PDB entry 4DV0 | X-ray diffraction, 3.85 A resolution | chains A and K of the 21 polymer chains in the assembly

[Chain A]
Molecule: 16S rRNA
Organism: Thermus thermophilus
Sequence (1522 nucleotides; numbered 0 to 1544 plus 19 insertion-coded residues; 42 numbers in that range are skipped by the numbering (no residue carries them; nothing is unmodelled there); the number before each row is that of its first residue; a row labelled like 190A-190L holds insertion residues (190A, then the next letters in order); numbering starts at 0):
     0 UUUGUUGGAG AGUUUGAUCC GGGCUCAGGG UGAACGCUGG CGGCGUGCCU AAGACAUGCA
    60 AGUCGUGCGG G
    73 CCGCGGGGUU UU
    88 ACUCCG
    95 UGGUC
   101 AGCGGCGGAC GGGUGAGUAA CGCGUGGGU
  129A G
   130 ACCUACCCGG AAGAGGGGGA CAACCCGGGG AAACUCGGGC UAAUCCCCCA UGUGGACCCG
   190 C
190A-190L CCCUUGGGGUGU
   191 GUCCAAAGGG CUUU
   216 GCCCGCUUCC GGAUGGGCCC GCGUCCCAUC AGCUAGUUGG UGGGGUAAUG GCCCACCAAG
   276 GCGACGACGG GUAGCCGGUC UGAGAGGAUG GCCGGCCACA GGGGCACUGA GACACGGGCC
   336 CCACUCCUAC GGGAGGCAGC AGUUAGGAAU CUUCCGCAAU GGGCGCAAGC CUGACGGAGC
   396 GACGCCGCUU GGAGGAAGAA GCCCUUCGGG GUGUAAACUC CUGAA
   442 CCCGGGACGA AACCCCCGAC GA
   474 GGGGACUGAC GGUACCGGG
   494 GUAAUAGCGC CGGCCAACUC CGUGCCAGCA GCCGCGGUAA UACGGAGGGC GCGAGCGUUA
   554 CCCGGAUUCA CUGGGCGUAA AGGGCGUGUA GGCGGCCUGG GGCGUCCCAU GUGAAAGACC
   614 ACGGCUCAAC CGUGGGGGAG CGUGGGAUAC GCUCAGGCUA GACGGUGGGA GAGGGUGGUG
   674 GAAUUCCCGG AGUAGCGGUG AAAUGCGCAG AUACCGGGAG GAACGCCGAU GGCGAAGGCA
   734 GCCACCUGGU CCACCCGUGA CGCUGAGGCG CGAAAGCGUG GGGAGCAAAC CGGAUUAGAU
   794 ACCCGGGUAG UCCACGCCCU AAACGAUGCG CGCUAGGUCU CUGGGUCU
   848 CCUGGGGGCC GAAGCUAACG CGUUAAGCGC GCCGCCUGGG GAGUACGGCC GCAAGGCUGA
   908 AACUCAAAGG AAUUGACGGG GGCCCGCACA AGCGGUGGAG CAUGUGGUUU AAUUCGAAGX
   968 AACGCGAAGA ACCUUACCAG GCCUUGACAU GCUAGG
 1003A G
  1004 AACCCGGGUG AAAGCCUGGG GUGCCCC
1030A-1030D GCGA
  1031 GGGGAGCCCU AGCACAGGUG CUGCAUGGCC GUCGUCAGCU CGUGCCGUGA GGUGUUGGGU
  1091 UAAGUCCCGC AACGAGCGCA ACCCCCGCCG UUAGUUGCCA GCGGUUCGGC CGGGCACUCU
  1151 AACGGGACUG CCCGCGAAA
  1171 GCGGGAGGAA GGAGGGGACG ACGUCUGGUC AGCAUGGCCC UUACGGCCUG GGCGACACAC
  1231 GUGCUACAAU GCCCACUACA AAGCGAUGCC ACCCGGCAAC GGGGAGCUAA UCGCAAAAAG
  1291 GUGGGCCCAG UUCGGAUUGG GGUCUGCAAC CCGACCCCAU GAAGCCGGAA UCGCUAGUAA
  1351 UCGCGGAUCA G
 1361A C
  1362 CAUGCCGCGG UGAAUACGUU CCCGGGCCUU GUACACACXG CCXGUXACGC CAUGGGAGCG
  1422 GGCUCUACCC GAAGUCGCCG GG
  1446 AGCCUACGGG
  1459 CAGGCGCCGA GGGUAGGGCC CGUGACUGGG GCGAAGUCGU AACAAGGUAG CUGUACCGGA
  1519 AGGUGCGGCU GGAUCCACUC CUUUCU
Unresolved in the structure: 0-4, 1534-1538
Sequence notes: engineered mutation G20 (U666 in M26923.1); conflict C1534 (A2157 in M26923.1), A1535 (C2158 in M26923.1)
Modified / non-standard residues: PSU (pseudouridine-5'-monophosphate) at position 516, 7MG (7N-methyl-8-hydroguanosine-5'-monophosphate) at position 527, M2G (N2-dimethylguanosine-5'-monophosphate) at position 966, 5MC (5-methylcytidine-5'-monophosphate) at position 967, 2MG (2N-methylguanosine-5'-monophosphate) at position 1207, 5MC (5-methylcytidine-5'-monophosphate) at position 1400, 4OC (4n,o2'-methylcytidine-5'-monophosphate) at position 1402, 5MC (5-methylcytidine-5'-monophosphate) at position 1404, 5MC (5-methylcytidine-5'-monophosphate) at position 1407, UR3 (3-methyluridine-5'-monophoshate) at position 1498, MA6 (6N-dimethyladenosine-5'-monophoshate) at position 1518, MA6 (6N-dimethyladenosine-5'-monophoshate) at position 1519, PSU (pseudouridine-5'-monophosphate) at position 1540, PSU (pseudouridine-5'-monophosphate) at position 1541
Metal / ion sites: Mg2+ site 1 near U5 (its only coordinating residue here); Mg2+ site 2 near U12 (its only coordinating residue here); Mg2+ site 3 near G21 (its only coordinating residue here); Mg2+ site 4: A59, U387; Mg2+ site 5: G61, U62, G105; Mg2+ site 6 near C89 (its only coordinating residue here); Mg2+ site 7 near U98 (its only coordinating residue here); Mg2+ site 8 near A109 (its only coordinating residue here); Mg2+ site 9 near G111 (its only coordinating residue here); Mg2+ site 10: G117, G289; Mg2+ site 11: C121, U125; Mg2+ site 12 near C175 (its only coordinating residue here); 92 more Mg2+ sites not listed

[Chain K]
Molecule: ribosomal protein S11
Organism: Thermus thermophilus
Reference sequence: P80376 (RS11_THET8); residues 1-129 here = UniProt positions 1-129
Sequence (129 residues; row label = number of the first residue in the row):
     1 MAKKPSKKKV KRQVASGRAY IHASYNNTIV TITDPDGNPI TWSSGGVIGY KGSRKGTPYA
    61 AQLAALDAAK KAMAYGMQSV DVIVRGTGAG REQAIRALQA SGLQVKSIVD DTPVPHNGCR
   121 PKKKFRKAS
Unresolved in the structure: 1-10, 127-129
Metal / ion sites: Mg2+: Asn-26 (shared with G691(A), U692(A) of chain A)

[How chain A and chain K interact]
Residue-residue contacts (76):
  G674(A) / His-116(K)  base contact
  A675(A) / Val-114(K)  hydrogen bond to the sugar
  A675(A) / Pro-115(K)  sugar contact
  A675(A) / His-116(K)  hydrogen bond to the base
  A675(A) / Gly-118(K)  base contact
  A676(A) / Pro-113(K)  sugar contact
  A676(A) / Pro-115(K)  sugar contact
  U677(A) / Cys-119(K)  hydrogen bond to the base
  G683(A) / Asn-38(K)  base contact
  G683(A) / Pro-39(K)  base contact
  A684(A) / Arg-12(K)  sugar contact
  A684(A) / Asn-38(K)  sugar contact
  A684(A) / Pro-39(K)  hydrogen bond to the sugar
  G685(A) / Pro-39(K)  sugar contact
  G685(A) / Ile-40(K)  phosphate contact
  G685(A) / Trp-42(K)  sugar contact
  U686(A) / Trp-42(K)  hydrogen bond to the sugar
  A687(A) / Trp-42(K)  sugar contact
  A687(A) / Lys-71(K)  salt bridge to the phosphate
  G688(A) / Trp-42(K)  sugar contact
  G688(A) / Ser-44(K)  hydrogen bond to the phosphate
  G688(A) / Gly-46(K)  sugar contact
  G688(A) / Val-47(K)  sugar contact
  C689(A) / Asn-27(K)  hydrogen bond to the phosphate
  C689(A) / Ser-44(K)  hydrogen bond to the phosphate
  C689(A) / Gly-45(K)  phosphate contact
  C689(A) / Gly-46(K)  hydrogen bond to the phosphate
  C689(A) / Lys-55(K)  salt bridge to the phosphate
  G690(A) / Ser-24(K)  phosphate contact
  G690(A) / Asn-27(K)  hydrogen bond to the phosphate
  G690(A) / Lys-55(K)  salt bridge to the phosphate
  G691(A) / Asn-26(K)  hydrogen bond to the phosphate
  G691(A) / Lys-51(K)  base contact
  G691(A) / Gly-52(K)  base contact
  G691(A) / Lys-55(K)  base contact
  U692(A) / Asn-26(K)  hydrogen bond to the phosphate
  U692(A) / Gly-52(K)  base contact
  U692(A) / Ser-53(K)  hydrogen bond to the base
  U692(A) / Lys-124(K)  salt bridge to the phosphate
  A694(A) / Ser-53(K)  phosphate contact
  A695(A) / Gly-52(K)  phosphate contact
  A695(A) / Ser-53(K)  hydrogen bond to the phosphate
  A704(A) / Trp-42(K)  base contact
  U705(A) / Trp-42(K)  base contact
  A706(A) / Ile-29(K)  sugar contact
  A706(A) / Thr-31(K)  hydrogen bond to the sugar
  C707(A) / Tyr-20(K)  sugar contact
  C707(A) / Gly-37(K)  hydrogen bond to the sugar
  C707(A) / Pro-39(K)  base contact
  C707(A) / Arg-85(K)  salt bridge to the phosphate
  C708(A) / Tyr-20(K)  phosphate contact
  C708(A) / Asp-36(K)  sugar contact
  C708(A) / Gly-37(K)  sugar contact
  C708(A) / Arg-85(K)  salt bridge to the phosphate
  A715(A) / Gly-118(K)  base contact
  A716(A) / Asn-117(K)  hydrogen bond to the sugar
  A716(A) / Gly-118(K)  base contact
  C717(A) / His-116(K)  sugar contact
  G718(A) / His-116(K)  stacking on the base
  G718(A) / Asn-117(K)  sugar contact
  A777(A) / Cys-119(K)  base contact
  G778(A) / Cys-119(K)  sugar contact
  G778(A) / Arg-120(K)  hydrogen bond to the sugar
  C779(A) / Arg-120(K)  hydrogen bond to the sugar
  C779(A) / Pro-121(K)  sugar contact
  C779(A) / Lys-122(K)  salt bridge to the phosphate
  C779(A) / Lys-123(K)  phosphate contact
  A780(A) / Lys-122(K)  phosphate contact
  A780(A) / Lys-123(K)  hydrogen bond to the phosphate
  C796(A) / Lys-123(K)  salt bridge to the phosphate
  C796(A) / Lys-124(K)  phosphate contact
  C797(A) / Lys-124(K)  salt bridge to the phosphate
  G1523(A) / Lys-123(K)  salt bridge to the phosphate
  C1524(A) / Arg-120(K)  salt bridge to the phosphate
  G1525(A) / Arg-120(K)  salt bridge to the phosphate
  G1525(A) / Arg-126(K)  salt bridge to the phosphate
Also at the interface, not in a pair above, chain A (36 interface residues in all): G714, G799
Also at the interface, not in a pair above, chain K (38 interface residues in all): His-22, Tyr-75

[Overview]
Chain A and chain K form an interface of 36 and 38 residues respectively, with 20 hydrogen bonds, 13 salt
bridges and 1 aromatic stacking contact. Among the polar pairs are A675(A)/His-116(K), U677(A)/Cys-119(K) and
U692(A)/Ser-53(K). A59(A) and U387(A) coordinate Mg2+ site 4.
Chain A is 16S rRNA and chain K is ribosomal protein S11, both from Thermus thermophilus; the structure,
Crystal structure of the Thermus thermophilus 30S ribosomal subunit with a 16S rRNA mutation, U20G, was
determined by X-ray diffraction.
